Entry 7Z0H (electron microscopy, 2.60 A resolution); this record covers chains A and E of the 19 polymer chains in the assembly.

Chain A:
Name: DNA-directed RNA polymerase III subunit RPC1
Organism: Saccharomyces cerevisiae S288C
Notes: EC 2.7.7.6
Reference sequence: P04051 (RPC1_YEAST); residues 1-1460 here = UniProt positions 1-1460
Chain sequence (1460 residues; row label = number of the first residue in the row):
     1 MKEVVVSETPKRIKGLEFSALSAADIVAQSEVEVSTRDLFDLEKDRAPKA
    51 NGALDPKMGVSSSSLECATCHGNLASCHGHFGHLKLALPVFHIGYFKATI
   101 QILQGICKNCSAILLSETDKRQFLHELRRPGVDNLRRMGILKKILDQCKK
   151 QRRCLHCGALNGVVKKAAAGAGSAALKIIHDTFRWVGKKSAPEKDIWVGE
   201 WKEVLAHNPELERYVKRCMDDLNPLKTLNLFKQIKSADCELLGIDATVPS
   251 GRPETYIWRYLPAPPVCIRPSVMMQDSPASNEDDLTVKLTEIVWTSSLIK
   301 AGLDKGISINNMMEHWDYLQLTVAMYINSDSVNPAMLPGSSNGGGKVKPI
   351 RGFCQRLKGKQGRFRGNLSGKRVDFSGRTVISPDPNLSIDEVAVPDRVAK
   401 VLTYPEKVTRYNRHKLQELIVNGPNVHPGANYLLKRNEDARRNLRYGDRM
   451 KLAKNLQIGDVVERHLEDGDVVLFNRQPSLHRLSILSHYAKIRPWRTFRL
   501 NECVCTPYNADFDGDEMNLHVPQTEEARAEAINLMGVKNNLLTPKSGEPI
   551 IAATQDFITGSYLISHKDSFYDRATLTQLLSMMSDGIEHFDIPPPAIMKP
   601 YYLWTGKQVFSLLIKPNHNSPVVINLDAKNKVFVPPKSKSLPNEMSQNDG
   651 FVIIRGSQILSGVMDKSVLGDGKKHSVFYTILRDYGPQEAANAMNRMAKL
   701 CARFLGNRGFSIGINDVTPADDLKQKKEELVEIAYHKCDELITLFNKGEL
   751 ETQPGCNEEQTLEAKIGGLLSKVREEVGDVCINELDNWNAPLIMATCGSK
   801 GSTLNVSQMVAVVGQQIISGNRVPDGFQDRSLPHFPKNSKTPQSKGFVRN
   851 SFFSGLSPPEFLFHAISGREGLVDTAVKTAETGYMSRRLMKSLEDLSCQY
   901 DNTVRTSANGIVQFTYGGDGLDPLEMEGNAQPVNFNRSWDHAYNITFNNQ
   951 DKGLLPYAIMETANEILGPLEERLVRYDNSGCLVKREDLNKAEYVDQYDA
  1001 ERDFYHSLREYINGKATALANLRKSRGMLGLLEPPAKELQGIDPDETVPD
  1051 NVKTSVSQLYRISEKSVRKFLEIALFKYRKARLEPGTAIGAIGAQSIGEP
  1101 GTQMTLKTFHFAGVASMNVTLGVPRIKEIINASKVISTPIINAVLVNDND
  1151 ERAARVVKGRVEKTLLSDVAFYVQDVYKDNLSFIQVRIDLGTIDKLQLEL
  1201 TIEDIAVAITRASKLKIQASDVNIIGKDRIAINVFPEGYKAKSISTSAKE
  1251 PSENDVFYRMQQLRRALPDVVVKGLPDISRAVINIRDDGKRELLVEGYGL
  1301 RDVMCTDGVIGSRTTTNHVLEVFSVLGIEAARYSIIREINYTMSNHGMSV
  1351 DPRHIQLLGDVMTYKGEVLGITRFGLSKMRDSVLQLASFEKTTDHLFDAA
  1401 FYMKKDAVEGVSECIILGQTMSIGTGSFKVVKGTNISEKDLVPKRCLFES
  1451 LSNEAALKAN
Disordered / not traced: 1, 169-174, 333-347, 1237-1251, 1457-1460
Metal / ion sites: Zn2+ site 1: Cys67, Cys70, Cys77, His80; Zn2+ site 2: Cys107, Cys110, Cys154, Cys157; Mg2+ site 1: Asp511, Asp513, Asp515; Mg2+ site 2: Asp511, Asp513 (shared with 1 residue of chain I)
UniProt features mapped onto this chain:
  - region: Pro858 to Glu870 (Bridging helix)
  - binding site (Zn(2+)): Cys67, Cys70, Cys77, His80, Cys107, Cys110, Cys154
  - binding site (Mg(2+)): Asp511, Asp513, Asp515

Chain E:
Name: DNA-directed RNA polymerases I, II, and III subunit RPABC1
Organism: Saccharomyces cerevisiae S288C
Reference sequence: P20434 (RPAB1_YEAST); residue numbers follow UniProt; this construct covers 1-215
Chain sequence (215 residues; numbered 1 to 215; the number before each row is that of its first residue):
     1 MDQENERNISRLWRAFRTVKEMVKDRGYFITQEEVELPLEDFKAKYCDSM
    51 GRPQRKMMSFQANPTEESISKFPDMGSLWVEFCDEPSVGVKTMKTFVIHI
   101 QEKNFQTGIFVYQNNITPSAMKLVPSIPPATIETFNEAALVVNITHHELV
   151 PKHIRLSSDEKRELLKRYRLKESQLPRIQRADPVALYLGLKRGEVVKIIR
   201 KSETSGRYASYRICM

How chain A and chain E interact:
Residue-residue contacts (100; chain A residue first):
  Thr903(A) - Tyr168(E)
  Arg905(A) - Tyr168(E)
  Arg905(A) - Leu170(E)
  Arg905(A) - Gln174(E)
  Asn909(A) - Gln174(E)
  Gly910(A) - Gln174(E)
  Ile911(A) - Leu170(E)  hydrophobic
  Ile911(A) - Gln174(E)  hydrogen bond (backbone-backbone)
  Ile911(A) - Pro176(E)
  Phe914(A) - Tyr168(E)
  Phe914(A) - Leu170(E)  hydrophobic
  Phe914(A) - Leu175(E)  hydrophobic
  Phe914(A) - Pro176(E)
  Phe914(A) - Ser210(E)
  Phe914(A) - Tyr211(E)
  Gly917(A) - Ser205(E)  hydrogen bond (backbone-side chain)
  Gly918(A) - Tyr208(E)
  Asp919(A) - Thr204(E)
  Asp919(A) - Ser205(E)
  Ala930(A) - Thr204(E)
  Gln931(A) - Thr204(E)
  Asn979(A) - Leu156(E)
  Asn979(A) - Glu160(E)
  Asn979(A) - Glu163(E)
  Asn979(A) - Lys197(E)  hydrogen bond
  Ser980(A) - Asp159(E)
  Ser980(A) - Glu160(E)
  Ser980(A) - Glu163(E)
  Gly981(A) - Glu163(E)
  Asn990(A) - Arg207(E)
  Ala992(A) - Ile199(E)
  Ala992(A) - Arg207(E)
  Glu993(A) - Lys197(E)  hydrogen bond (backbone-side chain)
  Tyr994(A) - Lys197(E)
  Val995(A) - Lys197(E)  hydrogen bond (backbone-side chain)
  Val995(A) - Arg207(E)
  Val995(A) - Tyr208(E)  hydrophobic
  Val995(A) - Ala209(E)
  Gln997(A) - Tyr168(E)
  Asp999(A) - Arg207(E)
  Glu1199(A) - Arg7(E)
  Glu1203(A) - Met1(E)
  Arg1301(A) - Ala139(E)
  Met1304(A) - Arg14(E)
  Met1304(A) - His147(E)
  Cys1305(A) - Arg14(E)
  Cys1305(A) - Ala138(E)
  Cys1305(A) - Val141(E)  hydrophobic
  Cys1305(A) - Val142(E)  hydrophobic
  Gly1311(A) - His147(E)
  Ser1312(A) - His146(E)  hydrogen bond (side chain-backbone)
  Ser1312(A) - His147(E)  hydrogen bond (backbone-side chain)
  Ser1312(A) - Glu148(E)  hydrogen bond (backbone-backbone)
  Arg1313(A) - Glu148(E)
  Thr1314(A) - His147(E)  hydrogen bond (backbone-side chain)
  Thr1315(A) - His147(E)
  Thr1315(A) - Glu148(E)
  Val1322(A) - Leu149(E)  hydrophobic
  Phe1323(A) - Gln179(E)
  Phe1323(A) - Pro183(E)
  Ser1324(A) - Pro183(E)
  Val1325(A) - Ile144(E)
  Val1325(A) - Pro183(E)
  Leu1326(A) - Ile144(E)  hydrophobic
  Leu1326(A) - His147(E)
  Leu1326(A) - Val150(E)
  Leu1326(A) - Pro183(E)
  Leu1326(A) - Val184(E)
  Gly1327(A) - Asp182(E)
  Gly1327(A) - Pro183(E)
  Ile1328(A) - Asp182(E)  hydrogen bond (backbone-side chain)
  Ile1328(A) - Arg212(E)
  Glu1329(A) - Pro151(E)
  Glu1329(A) - His153(E)
  Glu1329(A) - Ile198(E)
  Glu1329(A) - Arg200(E)  salt bridge
  Glu1329(A) - Arg212(E)  salt bridge
  Ala1330(A) - Leu149(E)
  Ala1330(A) - Val150(E)  hydrophobic
  Arg1332(A) - Arg200(E)
  Tyr1333(A) - Leu149(E)
  Tyr1333(A) - Pro151(E)
  Tyr1333(A) - Arg200(E)
  Tyr1333(A) - Lys201(E)  hydrogen bond (side chain-backbone)
  Arg1337(A) - Glu148(E)  salt bridge
  Arg1337(A) - Leu149(E)
  Pro1352(A) - Thr204(E)
  Arg1353(A) - Thr204(E)  hydrogen bond (side chain-backbone)
  Gln1356(A) - Ser202(E)  hydrogen bond
  Gln1356(A) - Tyr208(E)  hydrogen bond
  Asp1360(A) - Arg200(E)  salt bridge
  Thr1363(A) - Arg212(E)  hydrogen bond (backbone-side chain)
  Tyr1364(A) - Pro176(E)
  Tyr1364(A) - Arg177(E)  hydrogen bond (backbone-backbone)
  Tyr1364(A) - Arg212(E)
  Lys1365(A) - Arg177(E)
  Lys1365(A) - Met215(E)
  Gly1366(A) - Arg177(E)  hydrogen bond (backbone-backbone)
  Gly1366(A) - Gln179(E)
  Glu1367(A) - Gln179(E)  hydrogen bond
Interface residues without a listed pair, chain A (59 interface residues in all): Gly131, Asp133, Asp996, Ala1000, Asp1204, Asp1307, Ser1334
Interface residues without a listed pair, chain E (49 interface residues in all): Gln3, Ser10, Ile154, Ser173, Ile178

Overview:
59 residues of chain A and 49 residues of chain E are in contact; the contacts include 18 hydrogen bonds and 4
salt bridges. Polar contacts include Glu1329(A)-Arg200(E), Glu1329(A)-Arg212(E) and Arg1337(A)-Glu148(E).
Curated annotation (UniProt) lists 7 Zn2+-binding residues and 3 Mg2+-binding residues on chain A.
Chain A is DNA-directed RNA polymerase III subunit RPC1 and chain E is DNA-directed RNA polymerases I, II, and
III subunit RPABC1, both from Saccharomyces cerevisiae S288C; the structure, Structure of yeast RNA Polymerase
III-Ty1 integrase complex at 2.6 A (focus subunit AC40), was determined by electron microscopy together with
7Z2Z, 7Z30, 7Z31 and 8BWS from the same study.
